PDB entry 2PU9 | X-ray diffraction, 1.65 A resolution | chains A and B of the 3 polymer chains in the assembly

== Chain A ==
Name: Ferredoxin-thioredoxin reductase, catalytic chain
Source organism: Synechocystis sp
UniProt: Q55389 (Q55389_SYNY3); residues 8-117 here correspond to UniProt positions 9-118 (UniProt number = residue number + 1)
Amino-acid sequence (110 residues; each row starts with the number of its first residue):
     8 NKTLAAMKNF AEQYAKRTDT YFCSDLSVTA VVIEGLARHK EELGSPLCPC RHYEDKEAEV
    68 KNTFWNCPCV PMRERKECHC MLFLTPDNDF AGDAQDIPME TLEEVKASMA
Disulfides: Cys57-Cys87
Bound ions: 4Fe-4S cluster Fe: Cys55, Cys74, Cys76, Cys85
Small-molecule neighbours: 4Fe-4S cluster (SF4): Val39, Leu43, Cys55, Pro56, Trp72, Cys74, Pro75, Cys76, Met79, Cys85, His86, Cys87, Leu89, Phe90
Curated features (UniProtKB/Swiss-Prot):
  - active site: Cys57 (Nucleophile)
  - binding site ([4Fe-4S] cluster): Cys55, Cys74, Cys76, Cys85
  - site: His86 (Increases the nucleophilicity of the active site Cys)

== Chain B ==
Name: Ferredoxin-thioredoxin reductase, variable chain
Source organism: Synechocystis sp
UniProt: Q55781 (FTRV_SYNY3); residue numbers follow UniProt; this construct covers 1-74
Amino-acid sequence (74 residues; numbered 1 to 74; the number before each row is that of its first residue):
     1 MNVGDRVRVT SSVVVYHHPE HKKTAFDLQG MEGEVAAVLT EWQGRPISAN LPVLVKFEQR
    61 FKAHFRPDEV TLIE
Curated features (UniProtKB/Swiss-Prot):
  - region: Gln43 to Pro46 (Interaction with ferredoxin)

== Chain A / chain B interface ==
Pairs across the interface (38):
  Arg24(A) - Lys23(B)  hydrogen bond (backbone-side chain)
  Arg58(A) - Ser48(B)
  Arg58(A) - Asn50(B)
  Tyr60(A) - Ser48(B)
  Asp62(A) - Arg45(B)  salt bridge
  Glu64(A) - Arg45(B)
  Ala65(A) - Arg45(B)
  Ala65(A) - Ile47(B)  hydrophobic
  Glu66(A) - Ile47(B)
  Glu66(A) - Ser48(B)  hydrogen bond (side chain-backbone)
  Lys68(A) - Trp42(B)
  Asn69(A) - Leu39(B)
  Asn69(A) - Ile47(B)
  Phe71(A) - Leu39(B)  hydrophobic
  Phe71(A) - Ala49(B)  hydrophobic
  Phe71(A) - Asn50(B)
  Phe71(A) - Leu51(B)
  Phe71(A) - His64(B)
  Trp72(A) - Ser48(B)  hydrogen bond (side chain-backbone)
  Trp72(A) - Ala49(B)
  Trp72(A) - Asn50(B)
  Val77(A) - His64(B)
  Pro78(A) - Asn50(B)
  Arg80(A) - His17(B)
  Glu81(A) - Val14(B)
  Glu81(A) - Val15(B)
  Glu81(A) - Tyr16(B)  hydrogen bond (backbone-backbone)
  Glu81(A) - His17(B)  salt bridge
  Glu81(A) - Ala63(B)
  Glu81(A) - His64(B)  salt bridge
  Arg82(A) - Val13(B)
  Arg82(A) - Val14(B)
  Arg82(A) - Tyr16(B)
  Arg82(A) - Leu51(B)
  Arg82(A) - His64(B)  hydrogen bond (side chain-backbone)
  Arg82(A) - Phe65(B)
  Arg82(A) - Glu69(B)  salt bridge
  Lys83(A) - Tyr16(B)
Also at the interface, not in a pair above, chain A (18 interface residues in all): His59
Also at the interface, not in a pair above, chain B (20 interface residues in all): Pro46, Lys62

== Overview ==
Chain A and chain B form an interface of 18 and 20 residues respectively, with 5 hydrogen bonds and 4 salt
bridges. Polar contacts include Asp62(A)-Arg45(B), Glu81(A)-His17(B) and Glu81(A)-His64(B). Bound to chain A:
4Fe-4S cluster.
Here chain A is Ferredoxin-thioredoxin reductase, catalytic chain and chain B is Ferredoxin-thioredoxin
reductase, variable chain, both from Synechocystis sp. Entry 2PU9 (Crystal srtucture of the binary complex
between ferredoxin: thioredoxin reductase and thioredoxin f) was determined by X-ray diffraction together with
2PUK, 2PUO and 2PVD from the same study.
